Entry 8RVL (electron microscopy, 2.14 A resolution); this record covers chains F and G of the 34 polymer chains in the assembly.

Chain F:
Name: Proteasome subunit alpha type-6
Organism: Saccharomyces cerevisiae
UniProtKB: P40302 (PSA6_YEAST); residues 1-234 here = UniProt positions 1-234
Sequence (234 residues; numbered 1 to 234; the number before each row is that of its first residue):
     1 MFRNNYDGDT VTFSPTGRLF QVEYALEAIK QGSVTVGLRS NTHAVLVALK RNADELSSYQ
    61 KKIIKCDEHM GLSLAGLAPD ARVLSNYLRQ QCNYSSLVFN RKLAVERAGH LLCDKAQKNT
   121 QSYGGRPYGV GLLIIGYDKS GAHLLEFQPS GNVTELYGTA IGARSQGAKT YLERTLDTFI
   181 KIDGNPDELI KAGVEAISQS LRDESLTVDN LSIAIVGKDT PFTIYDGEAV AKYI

Chain G:
Name: Probable proteasome subunit alpha type-7
Organism: Saccharomyces cerevisiae
UniProtKB: P21242 (PSA7_YEAST); residue numbers follow UniProt; this construct covers 1-288
Sequence (288 residues; each row starts with the number of its first residue):
     1 MTSIGTGYDL SNSVFSPDGR NFQVEYAVKA VENGTTSIGI KCNDGVVFAV EKLITSKLLV
    61 PQKNVKIQVV DRHIGCVYSG LIPDGRHLVN RGREEAASFK KLYKTPIPIP AFADRLGQYV
   121 QAHTLYNSVR PFGVSTIFGG VDKNGAHLYM LEPSGSYWGY KGAATGKGRQ SAKAELEKLV
   181 DHHPEGLSAR EAVKQAAKII YLAHEDNKEK DFELEISWCS LSETNGLHKF VKGDLLQEAI
   241 DFAQKEINGD DDEDEDDSDN VMSSDDENAP VATNANATTD QEGDIHLE
Disordered / not traced: 1, 206-207, 246-288

Interface between chain F and chain G:
Residue-residue contacts - 52 pairs, chain F then chain G:
  Asn5(F) - Leu10(G)
  Tyr6(F) - Asp9(G)  hydrogen bond
  Tyr6(F) - Leu10(G)  hydrophobic
  Thr10(F) - Arg130(G)  hydrogen bond (backbone-side chain)
  Val11(F) - Ser128(G)
  Val11(F) - Val129(G)
  Val11(F) - Arg130(G)
  Thr12(F) - Gln23(G)
  Phe13(F) - Gln23(G)  hydrogen bond (backbone-side chain)
  Phe13(F) - Tyr26(G)
  Phe13(F) - Ala27(G)  hydrophobic
  Phe13(F) - Arg130(G)
  Phe13(F) - Pro131(G)
  Ser14(F) - Tyr26(G)
  Pro15(F) - Tyr26(G)  hydrophobic
  Pro15(F) - Lys29(G)
  Thr16(F) - Lys29(G)
  Thr16(F) - Asn33(G)
  Gly17(F) - Tyr26(G)
  Gly17(F) - Ala30(G)
  Leu19(F) - Arg130(G)
  Cys113(F) - Arg86(G)  hydrogen bond
  Asp114(F) - Asn90(G)
  Gln117(F) - Pro83(G)
  Gln117(F) - Asp84(G)  hydrogen bond
  Gln117(F) - His87(G)  hydrogen bond
  Thr120(F) - Arg130(G)  hydrogen bond (backbone-side chain)
  Gln121(F) - His123(G)
  Gln121(F) - Val129(G)
  Gln121(F) - Arg130(G)  hydrogen bond (side chain-backbone)
  Gln121(F) - Phe132(G)
  Ser122(F) - Ser128(G)
  Tyr123(F) - Ser128(G)  hydrogen bond (backbone-backbone)
  Ser150(F) - Pro83(G)
  Asn152(F) - Arg86(G)  hydrogen bond
  Val153(F) - Arg86(G)  hydrogen bond (backbone-side chain)
  Thr154(F) - Leu59(G)
  Glu155(F) - Leu59(G)
  Glu155(F) - Val60(G)  hydrogen bond (backbone-backbone)
  Glu155(F) - Lys63(G)
  Leu156(F) - Leu58(G)
  Leu156(F) - Leu59(G)  hydrophobic
  Tyr157(F) - Leu58(G)  hydrogen bond (backbone-backbone)
  Tyr157(F) - Val60(G)
  Tyr157(F) - Pro61(G)
  Gly158(F) - Leu58(G)
  Leu172(F) - Leu58(G)
  Glu173(F) - Ser56(G)  hydrogen bond
  Glu173(F) - Lys57(G)  hydrogen bond (backbone-side chain)
  Glu173(F) - Leu58(G)
  Leu176(F) - Lys57(G)
  Leu176(F) - Leu58(G)  hydrophobic
Other interface residues (no listed pair), chain F (33 interface residues in all): Arg39, Gly151, Lys169, Phe179
Other interface residues (no listed pair), chain G (31 interface residues in all): Ile4, Leu81, Ile82, Asn127, Gly133

Overview:
33 residues of chain F face 31 of chain G across their interface, with 15 hydrogen bonds. Polar pairs include
Tyr6(F)-Asp9(G), Thr10(F)-Arg130(G) and Phe13(F)-Gln23(G).
Here chain F is Proteasome subunit alpha type-6 and chain G is Probable proteasome subunit alpha type-7, both
from Saccharomyces cerevisiae. Entry 8RVL (Proteasomal late precursor complex from pre1-1) was determined by
electron microscopy (same publication as 8RVO, 8RVP, 8RVQ and 9GBK).
